PDB entry 5TRL | X-ray diffraction, 2.30 A resolution | chains G and H of the 8 polymer chains in the assembly

[Chain G (and H)]
Protein: Histone acetyltransferase KAT2A
Source organism: Homo sapiens
Notes: EC 2.3.1.48; fragment: catalytic domain; chain H of this document is another copy of the same molecule, construct and numbering; everything in this record applies to it too
Reference sequence: Q92830 (KAT2A_HUMAN); residues 497-662 here = UniProt positions 497-662
Chain sequence (168 residues; numbered 495 to 662; the number before each row is that of its first residue):
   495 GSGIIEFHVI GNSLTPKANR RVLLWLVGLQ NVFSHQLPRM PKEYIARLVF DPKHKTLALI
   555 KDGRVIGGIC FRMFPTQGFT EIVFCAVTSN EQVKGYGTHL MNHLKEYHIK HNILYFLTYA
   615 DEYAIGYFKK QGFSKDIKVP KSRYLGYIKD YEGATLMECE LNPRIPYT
Unresolved in the structure: 495-497, 508-512, 644-647 (chain H: 495-497, 509-512)
Construct notes: expression tag (495-496)
Swiss-Prot annotation at these positions:
  - region: Leu639 to Ala648 (Loop 3)
  - active site: Glu575 (Proton donor/acceptor)
  - binding site (acetyl-CoA): Cys579 to Val581, Gln586 to Thr592, Tyr617
  - binding site (succinyl-CoA): Cys579 to Val581, Gln586 to Thr592, Tyr617
  - modified residue: Lys549 (N6-acetyllysine)
  - mutagenesis: Lys549 (K549Q: Mimics acetylation; reduced ability to acetylate and inhibit PPARGC1A. Strongly reduced ability to acetylate and inhibit PPARGC1A; when associated with A-307 and A-735), Met567 (M567A: Reduced ability to acetylate and inhibit PPARGC1A), Glu575 (E575A: Catalytically dead mutant; abolished acyltransferase activity; when associated with A-615), Tyr601 (Y601F: Reduced ability to acetylate and inhibit PPARGC1A), Asp615 (D615A: Catalytically dead mutant; abolished acyltransferase activity; when associated with A-575), Tyr621 to Phe622 (Abolised protein acetyltransferase activity), Tyr645 (Y645A: Reduced histone succinylation without affecting histone acetylation. Reduced gene expression)
Residues lining bound ligands: succinyl-coenzyme A (SCA): Gln530, Leu531, Ile576, Val577, Phe578, Cys579, Ala580, Val581, Gln586, Val587, Lys588, Gly589, Tyr590, Gly591, Thr592, Thr612, Tyr613, Asp615, Tyr617, Ala618, Gly620, Tyr621, Phe622, Lys624, Gln625
What the authors report for this chain:
  - binding site for succinyl-coenzyme A: Met534, Tyr613, Tyr645
  - mutagenesis - Y645A: decreased binding to succinyl-coenzyme A
  - mutagenesis - Y645A: decreased catalytic activity on succinyl-coenzyme A
  - mutagenesis - Y645A: unchanged catalytic activity on acetyl-CoA
  - mutagenesis - Y645A: decreased catalytic activity on histone H3 succinylation
  - specificity-determining residues: Tyr645
  - mutagenesis - Y645A: decreased growth

[Chain G / chain H interface]
Residue-residue contacts (21; chain G residue first):
  Arg533(G) - Arg658(H)
  Met534(G) - Pro657(H)
  Met534(G) - Arg658(H)
  Pro535(G) - Arg658(H)
  Tyr538(G) - Glu600(H)
  Tyr538(G) - Pro657(H)
  Tyr538(G) - Ile659(H)  hydrogen bond (side chain-backbone)
  Tyr538(G) - Pro660(H)
  Arg541(G) - Lys604(H)
  Leu542(G) - Asn606(H)
  Asp545(G) - Asn606(H)
  Ser636(G) - Pro634(H)
  Ser636(G) - Arg637(H)  hydrogen bond (backbone-side chain)
  Leu639(G) - Tyr609(H)
  Leu639(G) - Lys632(H)
  Leu639(G) - Arg637(H)  hydrogen bond (backbone-side chain)
  Gly640(G) - Arg637(H)
  Tyr641(G) - Thr570(H)  hydrogen bond (side chain-backbone)
  Tyr641(G) - Gln571(H)
  Tyr641(G) - Arg637(H)  hydrogen bond
  Lys643(G) - Asn606(H)
Other interface residues (no listed pair), chain G (14 interface residues in all): His548, Arg637
Other interface residues (no listed pair), chain H (17 interface residues in all): Gly572, Ile603, Leu608, Val633

[Summary]
The interface between chain G and chain H involves 14 residues on one side and 17 on the other; the contacts
include 5 hydrogen bonds. Polar pairs include Tyr538(G)-Ile659(H), Ser636(G)-Arg637(H) and
Leu639(G)-Arg637(H). The paper reports a binding site for succinyl-coenzyme A at Met534(G), Tyr613(G) and
Tyr645(G); Y645A of chain G reduces binding to succinyl-coenzyme A.
Chain G and chain H are both Histone acetyltransferase KAT2A (Homo sapiens); the structure, Crystal structure
of human GCN5 histone acetyltransferase domain, was determined by X-ray diffraction together with 5TRM from
the same study.
